PDB entry 5TKJ | X-ray diffraction, 2.12 A resolution | chains B and C of the 3 polymer chains in the assembly

[Chain B]
Protein: vFP1.01 chimeric mouse antibody light chain
From: Mus musculus
Notes: antibody fragment or engineered binder
Chain sequence (219 residues; numbered 1 to 214 plus 5 insertion-coded residues; the number before each row is that of its first residue; a row labelled like 27A-27E holds insertion residues (27A, then the next letters in order)):
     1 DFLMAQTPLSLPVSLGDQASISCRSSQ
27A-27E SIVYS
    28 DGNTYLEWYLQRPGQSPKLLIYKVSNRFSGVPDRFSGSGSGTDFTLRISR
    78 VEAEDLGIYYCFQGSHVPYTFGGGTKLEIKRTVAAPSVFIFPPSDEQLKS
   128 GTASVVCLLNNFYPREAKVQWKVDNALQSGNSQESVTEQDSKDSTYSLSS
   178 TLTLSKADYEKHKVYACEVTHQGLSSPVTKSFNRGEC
Disordered / not traced: 214
Disulfide bonds: Cys-23/Cys-88, Cys-134/Cys-194

[Chain C]
Protein: HIV-1 fusion peptide residue 512-519
Chain sequence (8 residues; numbered 512 to 519; the number before each row is that of its first residue):
   512 AVGIGAVF

[Chain B / chain C interface]
Residue-residue contacts (9):
  Tyr-27D(B) with Val-513(C), hydrophobic
  Tyr-32(B) with Val-513(C), hydrophobic
  Glu-34(B) with Ala-512(C), hydrogen bond (side chain-backbone)
  Gly-91(B) with Ala-512(C); Val-513(C), hydrogen bond (backbone-backbone)
  Tyr-96(B) with Ala-512(C), hydrophobic; Val-513(C); Gly-514(C), hydrogen bond (side chain-backbone); Ile-515(C)
Also at the interface, not in a pair above, chain B (8 interface residues in all): Phe-89, Ser-92, Val-94
The authors on this interface:
  - specific contacts: Glu-34(B)/Ala-512(C)
  - epitope / paratope residues, chain B: Glu-34(B)
  - epitope / paratope residues, chain C: Ala-512(C)

[Summary]
8 residues of chain B and 4 residues of chain C are in contact, with 3 hydrogen bonds. Polar pairs include
Glu-34(B)/Ala-512(C), Tyr-96(B)/Gly-514(C) and Gly-91(B)/Val-513(C). The paper describes a contact between
Glu-34(B) and Ala-512(C). From the paper: epitope/paratope residues Glu-34(B) and Ala-512(C).
Here chain B is vFP1.01 chimeric mouse antibody light chain (Mus musculus) and chain C is HIV-1 fusion peptide
residue 512-519. Entry 5TKJ (Structure of vaccine-elicited diverse HIV-1 neutralizing antibody vFP1.01 in
complex with HIV-1 fusion peptide residue 512-519) was determined by X-ray diffraction together with 5TKK,
6CDE, 6CDI and 6CDO from the same study.
